9K2V - chains H and B of the 30 polymer chains in the assembly; structure by electron microscopy, 3.40 A resolution.

[Chain H]
Name: Portal protein
Source organism: Anabaena phage A-4L
UniProtKB: A0A059PYA9 (A0A059PYA9_9CAUD); numbering as in UniProt (aligned over 1-653)
Sequence (653 residues; row label = number of the first residue in the row):
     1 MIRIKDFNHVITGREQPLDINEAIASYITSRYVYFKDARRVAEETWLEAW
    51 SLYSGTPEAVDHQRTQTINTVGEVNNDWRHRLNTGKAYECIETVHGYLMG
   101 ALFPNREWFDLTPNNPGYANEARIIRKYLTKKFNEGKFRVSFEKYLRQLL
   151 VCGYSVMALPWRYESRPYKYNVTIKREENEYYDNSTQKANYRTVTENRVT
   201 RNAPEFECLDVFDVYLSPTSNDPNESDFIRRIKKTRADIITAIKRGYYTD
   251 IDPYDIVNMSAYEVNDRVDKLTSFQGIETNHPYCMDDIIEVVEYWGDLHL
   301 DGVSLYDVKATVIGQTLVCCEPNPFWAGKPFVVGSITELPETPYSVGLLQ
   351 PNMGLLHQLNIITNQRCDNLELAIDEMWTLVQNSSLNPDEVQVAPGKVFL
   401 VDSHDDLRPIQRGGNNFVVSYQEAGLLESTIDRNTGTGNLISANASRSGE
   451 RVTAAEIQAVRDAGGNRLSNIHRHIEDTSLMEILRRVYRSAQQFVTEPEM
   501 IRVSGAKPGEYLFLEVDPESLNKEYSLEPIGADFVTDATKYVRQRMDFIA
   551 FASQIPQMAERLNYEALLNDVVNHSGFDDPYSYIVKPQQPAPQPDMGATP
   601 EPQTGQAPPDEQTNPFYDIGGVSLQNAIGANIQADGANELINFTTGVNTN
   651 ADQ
Disordered / not traced: 1-611, 652-653

[Chain B]
Name: Internal protein
Source organism: Anabaena phage A-4L
UniProtKB: A0A059PY91 (A0A059PY91_9CAUD); numbering as in UniProt (aligned over 1-1058)
Sequence (1058 residues; row label = number of the first residue in the row):
     1 MTIKLIGVDNLDNSQQYNEATNSALVQSLERNQQSVSKTQQILEAGNAAI
    51 AQQAVSIGQASQQKAQANANRGSGIGGLLEGVSKAVGTYWEINQNQQLKQ
   101 AQIDAKTQVIQREQAEAVARAAEKAAAEAAEANKQQALTVSEQEANAVRV
   151 ELGDLYNEWRSGDKFRSEPGGMTKFRDAGLARIMSRTNITEAQKKELINL
   201 HYGNWDAEMKAYSDRTAKYAEEVSQVRRESVIKERTFRVNSVVSGLTWDA
   251 DPTDAIKKVDAMVSSTVNDQNLPLLDRLQAANSMYNTAYEKVVNNATARA
   301 EVERKMKALQAYQYEAITNWNDQTKPRAEREAFDQQLQAKHGLNVDSSYM
   351 AWENSRKQYIEFQQQSRQLQDLEQNGLIDSARKVNLSDDFVGSVVQLILY
   401 GEGNTAALKERFTDNRNFEANTAGAGEVRRLLEAVPRMRRETDSLRSDNA
   451 ALQVARTRLQREGVTFLMNADARTRGLLESFAQQFMVNLPKSNVGLTPEQ
   501 QAEYARQTNQVQQAIEQQIIINDQRVQNNAAELAKYGLSEPEDVLRKNAA
   551 TRRKLVNDTMYQLGTQAEQVRRTQTSGYGQLGITSPTTALGEGANRERLT
   601 FVAPDGYRRLRPPVVANLATVKFTGSSRNGIVPGSKVMLPFMAADAGRVR
   651 VNSDNHREARAKHTHAGEDIAAPGGTKVVSYVSGQVIKVTRQKGIGYGRY
   701 ITIKGDDGMYHRFAHLSAHNVKQGQRVEAGHVIGLVGDDGSPGSYHLHWE
   751 VRDNDGYGANGTVNPLKYMGGVNFKESSAPPPQGNTNGWGYNVNNPPTAR
   801 VPANAIKLPNGKFLVNNRTGALGNPTARAASEQYTVGRPVNTGKVSGSSW
   851 SGTNDYGETYGYAYLANNPEFTKKLAITATRLGISAQWLVDIMAFETGNF
   901 KKATNWSHSRTGVVGLIGFTPATARALGTTTYALAKMPPEKQLDYVYKYL
   951 SDPQLKPHLSKGVEYVAASIFGGSPLVRKMVNNRSGAMQRGDGDINLQNY
  1001 LKKLGRDVGRRYDIRSMSRADRLIGSAVHTGFHEGCATCAALRSSGSDIV
  1051 PHNAEFDA
Disordered / not traced: 1-36, 63-137, 481-495, 591-604, 654-663, 1058
Ion coordination: Zn2+: His-665, Asp-669

[Chain H / chain B interface]
Residue-residue contacts (18):
  Phe-616(H) / Tyr-219(B)
  Tyr-617(H) / Arg-166(B)
  Tyr-617(H) / Ser-167(B)
  Asp-618(H) / Arg-166(B)
  Asp-618(H) / Arg-215(B)
  Ile-619(H) / Tyr-212(B)  hydrophobic
  Ile-619(H) / Arg-215(B)  hydrogen bond (backbone-side chain)
  Ile-619(H) / Thr-216(B)
  Ile-619(H) / Tyr-219(B)  hydrophobic
  Gly-621(H) / Phe-165(B)
  Gly-621(H) / Arg-166(B)
  Val-622(H) / Arg-166(B)  hydrogen bond (backbone-backbone)
  Val-622(H) / Ser-167(B)
  Ser-623(H) / Pro-169(B)
  Leu-624(H) / Tyr-212(B)
  Glu-639(H) / Lys-547(B)  salt bridge
  Val-647(H) / Arg-227(B)
  Asn-648(H) / Glu-402(B)
Interface residues without a listed pair, chain H (12 interface residues in all): Gly-620
Interface residues without a listed pair, chain B (12 interface residues in all): Glu-168

[Overview]
Chain H and chain B each contribute 12 residues to their interface; the contacts include 2 hydrogen bonds and
1 salt bridge. Polar contacts include Glu-639(H)/Lys-547(B), Ile-619(H)/Arg-215(B) and Val-622(H)/Arg-166(B).
The Zn2+ site is built by His-665(B) and Asp-669(B).
Chain H is Portal protein and chain B is Internal protein, both from Anabaena phage A-4L; the structure,
Cyanophage A4 pre-ejectosome, was determined by electron microscopy, deposited together with 9JWB, 9K09 and
9K3A.
